6OEQ - chains A and C of the 8 polymer chains in the assembly; structure by electron microscopy, 4.30 A resolution (low resolution: residue-level contacts below are approximate; hydrogen-bond / salt-bridge calls are withheld).

== Chain A (and C) ==
Protein: V(D)J recombination-activating protein 1
From: Mus musculus
Notes: EC 3.1.-.-, 2.3.2.27; chain C of this document is another copy of the same molecule, construct and numbering; everything in this record applies to it too
UniProt: P15919 (RAG1_MOUSE); numbering as in UniProt (aligned over 1-1040)
Chain sequence (1040 residues; row label = number of the first residue in the row):
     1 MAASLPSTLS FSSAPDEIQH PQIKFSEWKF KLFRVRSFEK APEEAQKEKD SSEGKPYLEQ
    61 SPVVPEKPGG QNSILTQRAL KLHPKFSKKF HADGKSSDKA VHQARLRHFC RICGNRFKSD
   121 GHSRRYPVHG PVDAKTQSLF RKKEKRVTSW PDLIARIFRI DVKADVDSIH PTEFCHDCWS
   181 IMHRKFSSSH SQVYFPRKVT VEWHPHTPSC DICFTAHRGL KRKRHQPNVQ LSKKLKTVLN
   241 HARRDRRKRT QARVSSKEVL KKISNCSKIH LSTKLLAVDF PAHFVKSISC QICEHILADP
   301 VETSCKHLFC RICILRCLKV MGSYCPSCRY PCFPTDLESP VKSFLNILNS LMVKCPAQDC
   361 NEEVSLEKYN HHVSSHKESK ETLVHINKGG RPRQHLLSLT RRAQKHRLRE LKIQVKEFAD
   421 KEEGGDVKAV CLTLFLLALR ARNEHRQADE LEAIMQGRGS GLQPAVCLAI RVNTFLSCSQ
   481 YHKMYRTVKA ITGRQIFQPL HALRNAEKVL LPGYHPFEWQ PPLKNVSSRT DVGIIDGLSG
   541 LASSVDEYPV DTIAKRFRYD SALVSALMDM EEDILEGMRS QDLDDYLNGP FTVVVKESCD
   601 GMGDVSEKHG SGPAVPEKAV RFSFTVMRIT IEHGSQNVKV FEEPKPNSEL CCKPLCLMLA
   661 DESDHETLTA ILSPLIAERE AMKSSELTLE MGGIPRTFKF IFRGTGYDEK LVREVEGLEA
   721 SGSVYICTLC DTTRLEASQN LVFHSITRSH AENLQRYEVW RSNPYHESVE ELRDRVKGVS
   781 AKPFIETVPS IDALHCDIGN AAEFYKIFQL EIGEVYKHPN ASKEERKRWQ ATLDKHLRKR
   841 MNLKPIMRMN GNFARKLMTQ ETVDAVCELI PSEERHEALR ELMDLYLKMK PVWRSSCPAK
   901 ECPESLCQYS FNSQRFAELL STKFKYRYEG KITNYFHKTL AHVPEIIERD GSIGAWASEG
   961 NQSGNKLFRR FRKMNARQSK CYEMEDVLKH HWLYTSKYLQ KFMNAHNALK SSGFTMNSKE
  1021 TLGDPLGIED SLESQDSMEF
Not modelled in the structure: 1-399, 958-960, 1009-1040 (chain C: 1-392, 609-612, 1009-1040)
Differences from the reference sequence: engineered mutation Gln-962 (Glu in P15919)
Bound ions: Zn2+: Cys-727, Cys-730, His-937, His-942
UniProt features mapped onto this chain:
  - zinc finger: Cys-290 to Arg-329 (RING-type), Leu-351 to Lys-380 (RAG1-type)
  - DNA-binding region: Gly-389 to Gln-456 (NBD)
  - binding site (Zn(2+)): Cys-266, His-270, Cys-290, Cys-293, His-295, Cys-305, His-307, Cys-310, Cys-313, Cys-325, Cys-328, Cys-355, Cys-360, His-372, His-376
  - binding site (a divalent metal cation): Asp-600, Asp-708
  - site: Trp-893 (Essential for DNA hairpin formation, participates in base-stacking interactions near the cleavage site)
  - cross-link: Lys-233 (Glycyl lysine isopeptide (Lys-Gly) (interchain with G-Cter in ubiquitin))
  - mutagenesis: Lys-233 (K233M: Abolishes autoubiquitination), His-307 (H307A: Displays lower E3 ligase activity and affects the joining step of V(D)J recombination), Cys-325 (C325G: Loss of E3 ligase activity and affects the joining step of V(D)J recombination), Arg-391 (R391A: Defects in converting nicked products to hairpins; R391L: Impairs DNA-binding and hairpin formation while maintaining some nicking activity), Arg-393 (R393A: Impairs DNA-binding and hairpin formation while maintaining some nicking activity), Arg-401 (R401A: Allows robust hairpin activity), Arg-402 (R402A: Defects in converting nicked products to hairpins), Lys-405 (K405A: Reduced hairpin activity), His-406 (H406A: Allows robust hairpin activity), Arg-407 (R407A: Impairs DNA-binding and reduces hairpin formation without affecting nicking activity), Asn-443 (N443A: Impairs DNA-binding; when associated with A-445), His-445 (H445A: Impairs DNA-binding; when associated with A-443), 22 further mutagenesis entries in UniProt
Reported in the primary citation:
  - mutagenesis - E962Q: abolished catalytic activity (citing earlier work)
  - mutagenesis - R848A: increased catalytic activity

== Interface between chain A and chain C ==
Residue-residue contacts (63; chain A residue first):
  Arg-401(A) / Arg-440(C)
  Lys-405(A) / Leu-437(C)
  Arg-407(A) / Glu-422(C)
  Arg-407(A) / Glu-423(C)
  Leu-408(A) / Glu-422(C)
  Leu-408(A) / Glu-423(C)
  Leu-408(A) / Val-430(C)
  Glu-410(A) / Phe-418(C)
  Leu-411(A) / Phe-418(C)
  Leu-411(A) / Glu-422(C)
  Leu-411(A) / Leu-434(C)
  Gln-414(A) / Val-415(C)
  Gln-414(A) / Phe-418(C)
  Val-415(A) / Val-415(C)
  Phe-418(A) / Leu-411(C)
  Phe-418(A) / Gln-414(C)
  Glu-422(A) / Arg-407(C)
  Glu-422(A) / Leu-408(C)
  Glu-422(A) / Leu-411(C)
  Glu-423(A) / Arg-393(C)
  Asp-426(A) / His-395(C)
  Lys-428(A) / Leu-439(C)
  Lys-428(A) / Glu-444(C)
  Ala-429(A) / His-395(C)
  Ala-429(A) / Leu-396(C)
  Val-430(A) / Leu-396(C)
  Cys-431(A) / Leu-434(C)
  Cys-431(A) / Phe-435(C)
  Leu-432(A) / Phe-435(C)
  Thr-433(A) / Leu-396(C)
  Leu-434(A) / Lys-412(C)
  Phe-435(A) / Leu-432(C)
  Phe-435(A) / Phe-435(C)
  Leu-437(A) / Lys-405(C)
  Leu-437(A) / Lys-412(C)
  Leu-439(A) / Lys-428(C)
  Arg-440(A) / Arg-401(C)
  Arg-442(A) / Lys-428(C)
  Gln-447(A) / Met-455(C)
  Glu-450(A) / Ser-460(C)
  Leu-451(A) / Leu-451(C)
  Ile-454(A) / Gln-447(C)
  Ile-454(A) / Glu-450(C)
  Met-455(A) / Gln-447(C)
  Arg-458(A) / Thr-492(C)
  Gly-459(A) / Thr-492(C)
  Leu-462(A) / Ile-491(C)
  Val-466(A) / Ile-491(C)
  Ile-470(A) / Met-484(C)
  Ile-470(A) / Thr-487(C)
  Thr-474(A) / Leu-476(C)
  Thr-474(A) / Gln-480(C)
  Leu-476(A) / Thr-474(C)
  Gln-480(A) / Thr-474(C)
  Met-484(A) / Met-484(C)
  Arg-486(A) / His-1006(C)
  Thr-487(A) / Ile-470(C)
  Ala-490(A) / Ala-1005(C)
  Ile-491(A) / Leu-462(C)
  Phe-1002(A) / Thr-487(C)
  Met-1003(A) / Thr-487(C)
  Ala-1005(A) / Ala-490(C)
  His-1006(A) / Arg-486(C)
Also at the interface, not in a pair above, chain A (58 interface residues in all): Lys-412, Ala-438, Arg-446, Asp-449, Glu-452, Ala-453, Ser-460, Lys-483, Thr-492, Arg-494, Ile-496, Phe-497
Also at the interface, not in a pair above, chain C (57 interface residues in all): Leu-397, Ala-419, Cys-431, Ala-438, Arg-442, Ile-454, Gly-459, Val-466, Asn-473, Val-488, Gly-493, Arg-494, Gln-495, Ile-496, Phe-1002, Met-1003

== Summary ==
58 residues of chain A face 57 of chain C across their interface. Curated annotation (UniProt) lists a
DNA-binding region, 15 Zn2+-binding residues, divalent metal cation-binding residues Asp-600(A) and Asp-708(A)
and 34 mutagenesis sites on chain A. The paper reports that E962Q of chain A abolishes catalytic activity;
R848A of chain A increases catalytic activity.
Chain A and chain C are both V(D)J recombination-activating protein 1 (Mus musculus); the structure, Cryo-EM
structure of mouse RAG1/2 12RSS-PRC/23RSS-NFC complex (DNA1), was determined by electron microscopy (same
publication as 6OEM, 6OEN, 6OEO, 6OEP, 6OER and 6V0V).
